Entry 8TZK (electron microscopy, 3.55 A resolution); this record covers chains A and B of the 5 polymer chains in the assembly.

== Chain A (and B) ==
Molecule: Cell division ATP-binding protein FtsE
From: Vibrio cholerae
Notes: chain B of this document is another copy of the same molecule, construct and numbering; everything in this record applies to it too
Reference sequence: A0A085R4L6 (A0A085R4L6_VIBCL); residues 11-233 here correspond to UniProt positions 2-224 (UniProt number = residue number - 9)
Chain sequence (232 residues; row label = number of the first residue in the row):
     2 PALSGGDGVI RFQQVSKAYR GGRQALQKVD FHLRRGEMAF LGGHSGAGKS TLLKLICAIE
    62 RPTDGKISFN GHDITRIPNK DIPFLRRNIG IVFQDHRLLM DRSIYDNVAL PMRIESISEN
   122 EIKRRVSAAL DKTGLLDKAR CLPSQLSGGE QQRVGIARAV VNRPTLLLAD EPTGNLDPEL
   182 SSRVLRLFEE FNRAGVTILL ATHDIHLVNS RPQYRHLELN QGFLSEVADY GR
Disordered / not traced: 2-8, 229-233
Construct notes: expression tag (2-10)
Bound ions: Mg2+: Ser51 (together with ADP)
Ligand contacts:
  - ADP (adenosine-5'-diphosphate), molecule 1: Tyr20, Arg21, Arg24, Ala26, His45, Ser46, Gly47, Ala48, Gly49, Lys50, Ser51, Thr52
  - ADP, molecule 2: Ser145, Gln146, Leu147, Ser148
Reported in the primary citation:
  - binding site for ADP: Tyr20, Lys50, Ser51
  - Mg2+ coordination: Ser51
  - mutagenesis - K50A, D171A: decreased binding to FtsX
  - mutagenesis - Y20A: unchanged binding to FtsX
  - mutagenesis - Y20A: decreased catalytic activity on ATP (proposed by the authors, not directly observed)

== How chain A and chain B interact ==
Contacting residue pairs (15; chain A residue first):
  Gly22(A) with Gln146(B)
  Arg24(A) with Gln146(B), hydrogen bond (side chain-backbone)
  His45(A) with Asp178(B), salt bridge; Glu180(B), salt bridge
  Ser46(A) with Asp178(B), hydrogen bond (backbone-side chain); Leu181(B)
  Gln95(A) with Gln95(B); Asn176(B), hydrogen bond
  Gln146(A) with Gly22(B); Arg24(B), hydrogen bond (backbone-side chain)
  Asn176(A) with Gln95(B), hydrogen bond
  Asp178(A) with His45(B), salt bridge; Ser46(B), hydrogen bond (side chain-backbone)
  Glu180(A) with His45(B), salt bridge
  Leu181(A) with Ser46(B)
Interface residues without a listed pair, chain A (14 interface residues in all): Arg21, Gly175, Leu177, His204
Interface residues without a listed pair, chain B (14 interface residues in all): Ser145, Gly175, Leu177, His204

== Overview ==
The chain A/chain B interface involves 14 residues from each chain, with 6 hydrogen bonds and 4 salt bridges.
Polar contacts include His45(A)-Asp178(B), His45(A)-Glu180(B) and Arg24(A)-Gln146(B). Ligands of chain A: ADP.
The paper reports a binding site for ADP at Tyr20(A), Lys50(A) and Ser51(A); K50A and D171A of chain A reduce
binding to FtsX.
Chain A and chain B are both Cell division ATP-binding protein FtsE (Vibrio cholerae); the structure, Cryo-EM
structure of Vibrio cholerae FtsE/FtsX/EnvC complex, shortened, was determined by electron microscopy,
deposited together with 8TZJ and 8TZL.
